PDB entry 6R8Z | electron microscopy, 3.90 A resolution | chains D and I of the 12 polymer chains in the assembly

== Chain D ==
Molecule: Histone H2B type 1-J
Source organism: Homo sapiens
UniProtKB: P06899 (H2B1J_HUMAN); residue numbers follow UniProt; this construct covers 1-126
Sequence (129 residues; numbered -2 to 126; the number before each row is that of its first residue; numbers below 1 keep their minus sign (Gly-2 is residue -2)):
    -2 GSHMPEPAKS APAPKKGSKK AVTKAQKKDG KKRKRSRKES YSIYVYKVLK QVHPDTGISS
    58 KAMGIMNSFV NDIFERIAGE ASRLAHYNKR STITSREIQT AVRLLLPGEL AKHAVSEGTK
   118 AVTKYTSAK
Not modelled in the structure: -2 to 29
Construct notes: expression tag (-2 to 0)
Swiss-Prot annotation at these positions:
  - modified residue: Pro2 (N-acetylproline), Glu3 (ADP-ribosyl glutamic acid), Lys6 (N6-(2-hydroxyisobutyryl)lysine), Ser7 (ADP-ribosylserine), Lys12 (N6-(beta-hydroxybutyryl)lysine), Lys13 (N6-(2-hydroxyisobutyryl)lysine), Ser15 (Phosphoserine), Lys16 (N6-acetyllysine), Lys17 (N6-(beta-hydroxybutyryl)lysine), Lys21 (N6-(2-hydroxyisobutyryl)lysine), Lys24 (N6-(2-hydroxyisobutyryl)lysine), Lys25 (N6-(2-hydroxyisobutyryl)lysine), Lys35 (N6-(2-hydroxyisobutyryl)lysine), Glu36 (PolyADP-ribosyl glutamic acid), Ser37 (Phosphoserine), Lys44 (N6-(2-hydroxyisobutyryl)lysine), Lys47 (N6-(2-hydroxyisobutyryl)lysine), Lys58 (N6,N6-dimethyllysine), Arg80 (Dimethylated arginine), Lys86 (N6,N6,N6-trimethyllysine) and 6 more in UniProt
  - glycosylation: Ser113 (O-linked (GlcNAc) serine)
  - cross-link (Glycyl lysine isopeptide (Lys-Gly)): Lys6 (interchain with G-Cter in SUMO2), Lys21 (interchain with G-Cter in SUMO2), Lys35 (interchain with G-Cter in ubiquitin), Lys121 (interchain with G-Cter in ubiquitin)

== Chain I ==
Molecule: Human alpha-satellite DNA
Sequence (145 nucleotides; row label = number of the first residue in the row):
     1 ATCAATATCC ACCTGCAGAT TCTACCAAAA GTGTATTTGG AAACTGCTCC ATCAAAAGGC
    61 ATGTTCAGCT GGTTCAGCTG AACATGCCTT TTGATGGAGC AGTTTCCAAA TACACTTTTG
   121 GTAGAATCTG CAGGTGGATA TTGAT

== Chain D / chain I interface ==
Contacting residue pairs - 17 pairs, chain D then chain I:
  Lys31(D) - DT104(I)  phosphate contact
  Ser33(D) - DT103(I)  phosphate contact
  Arg34(D) - DA27(I)  hydrogen bond to the phosphate
  Arg34(D) - DA28(I)  salt bridge to the phosphate
  Glu36(D) - DA28(I)  phosphate contact
  Tyr43(D) - DT20(I)  hydrogen bond to the phosphate
  Gly54(D) - DT20(I)  phosphate contact
  Ile55(D) - DT20(I)  phosphate contact
  Ser56(D) - DA19(I)  hydrogen bond to the phosphate
  Ser57(D) - DA19(I)  hydrogen bond to the phosphate
  Arg87(D) - DG39(I)  phosphate contact
  Arg87(D) - DG40(I)  salt bridge to the phosphate
  Ser88(D) - DT38(I)  phosphate contact
  Ser88(D) - DG39(I)  hydrogen bond to the phosphate
  Thr89(D) - DT38(I)  hydrogen bond to the phosphate
  Thr89(D) - DG39(I)  hydrogen bond to the phosphate
  Arg93(D) - DG40(I)  salt bridge to the phosphate

== In short ==
13 residues of chain D and 9 residues of chain I are in contact, with 7 hydrogen bonds and 3 salt bridges.
Polar pairs include Arg34(D)-DA27(I), Tyr43(D)-DT20(I) and Ser56(D)-DA19(I).
Here chain D is Histone H2B type 1-J (Homo sapiens) and chain I is Human alpha-satellite DNA. Entry 6R8Z
(Cryo-EM structure of NCP_THF2(-1)-UV-DDB) was determined by electron microscopy together with 6R8Y, 6R90,
6R91, 6R92, 6R93 and 6R94 from the same study.
